PDB entry 7AJ6 | X-ray diffraction, 1.90 A resolution | chains L and H

[Chain L]
Molecule: LN02
Organism: Homo sapiens
Amino-acid sequence (209 residues; each row starts with the number of its first residue; a row labelled like 95A-95B holds insertion residues (95A, then the next letters in order)):
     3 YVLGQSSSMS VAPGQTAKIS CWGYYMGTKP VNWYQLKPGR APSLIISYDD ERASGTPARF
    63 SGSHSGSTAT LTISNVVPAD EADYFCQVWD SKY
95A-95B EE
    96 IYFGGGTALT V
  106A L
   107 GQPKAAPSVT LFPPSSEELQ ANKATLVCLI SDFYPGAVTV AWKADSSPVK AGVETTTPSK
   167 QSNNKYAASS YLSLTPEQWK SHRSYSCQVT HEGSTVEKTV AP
Disulfide bonds: Cys23-Cys88, Cys134-Cys193

[Chain H]
Molecule: LN02 heavy chain
Organism: Homo sapiens
Amino-acid sequence (223 residues; numbered 2 to 214 plus 10 insertion-coded residues; the number before each row is that of its first residue; a row labelled like 82A-82C holds insertion residues (82A, then the next letters in order)):
     2 APLPESGPGV VRPTGTLSLT CTAAYGSISR HFWGWVRQSP QGTLEWIAHM HHLGVKYVNP
    62 SLKNRVSISM DTSKNQMSLT L
82A-82C KTV
    83 TATDAAKYHC VRMGARMS
100A-100G DIAFFSF
   101 GDWGPGSLVT VSSASTKGPS VFPLAPSSKS TSGGTAALGC LVKDYFPEPV TVSWNSGALT
   161 SGVHTFPAVL QSSGLYSLSS VVTVPSSSLG TQTYICNVNH KPSNTKVDKR VEPK
Disordered / not traced: 214
Disulfide bonds: Cys22-Cys92, Cys140-Cys196

[How chain L and chain H interact]
Pairs across the interface - 72 pairs, chain L then chain H:
  Pro32(L) - Ile100B(H)
  Pro32(L) - Phe100D(H)
  Asn34(L) - Phe100D(H)
  Asn34(L) - Phe100E(H)  hydrogen bond (side chain-backbone)
  Asn34(L) - Ser100F(H)
  Tyr36(L) - Ser100F(H)
  Tyr36(L) - Phe100G(H)  hydrogen bond (side chain-backbone)
  Tyr36(L) - Trp103(H)
  Leu38(L) - Gln39(H)
  Ala43(L) - Trp103(H)
  Ala43(L) - Gly104(H)
  Pro44(L) - His91(H)
  Pro44(L) - Trp103(H)
  Leu46(L) - Phe100G(H)
  Tyr50(L) - Arg98(H)
  Tyr50(L) - Ile100B(H)
  Tyr50(L) - Phe100D(H)  hydrophobic
  Glu53(L) - Arg98(H)  salt bridge
  Phe87(L) - Gly43(H)
  Phe87(L) - Leu45(H)  hydrophobic
  Gln89(L) - Phe100G(H)
  Trp91(L) - His50(H)
  Trp91(L) - Tyr58(H)  hydrophobic
  Trp91(L) - Ala100C(H)
  Trp91(L) - Phe100E(H)
  Glu95A(L) - Trp47(H)
  Glu95A(L) - Tyr58(H)
  Glu95B(L) - Trp47(H)
  Glu95B(L) - Pro61(H)
  Ile96(L) - Trp47(H)
  Ile96(L) - Phe100G(H)  hydrophobic
  Phe98(L) - Val37(H)  hydrophobic
  Phe98(L) - Leu45(H)
  Phe98(L) - Trp47(H)
  Phe98(L) - Phe100G(H)  hydrophobic
  Val115(L) - Ser130(H)
  Thr116(L) - Ser130(H)  hydrogen bond
  Phe118(L) - Leu124(H)  hydrophobic
  Phe118(L) - Ala125(H)
  Phe118(L) - Ala137(H)
  Ser121(L) - Phe122(H)
  Ser121(L) - Pro123(H)
  Glu123(L) - Pro123(H)
  Glu123(L) - Lys209(H)  salt bridge
  Glu124(L) - Phe122(H)
  Glu124(L) - Lys143(H)  salt bridge
  Lys129(L) - Lys143(H)
  Thr131(L) - Leu141(H)
  Thr131(L) - Lys143(H)
  Val133(L) - Ser179(H)
  Leu135(L) - Phe166(H)  hydrophobic
  Leu135(L) - Ser179(H)
  Leu135(L) - Val181(H)  hydrophobic
  Ile136(L) - Phe166(H)
  Ser137(L) - His164(H)
  Ser137(L) - Phe166(H)
  Glu160(L) - Val169(H)
  Glu160(L) - Gln171(H)
  Glu160(L) - Ser172(H)  hydrogen bond (side chain-backbone)
  Thr162(L) - Ala168(H)
  Thr162(L) - Val169(H)
  Ser165(L) - Pro167(H)
  Gln167(L) - His164(H)
  Ala173(L) - His164(H)
  Ala173(L) - Phe166(H)  hydrophobic
  Ala174(L) - Phe166(H)
  Ser175(L) - Phe166(H)
  Tyr177(L) - Leu141(H)  hydrophobic
  Tyr177(L) - Val169(H)  hydrophobic
  Tyr177(L) - Leu178(H)
  Tyr177(L) - Ser179(H)  hydrogen bond
  Lys204(L) - Ser130(H)
Other interface residues (no listed pair), chain L (42 interface residues in all): Ser49, Ser93, Gly100, Ala127, Thr161
Other interface residues (no listed pair), chain H (47 interface residues in all): Thr44, Glu46, Ser100, Gly101, Pro105, Val121, Ser127, Leu138, Leu170, Ser177

[In short]
42 residues of chain L and 47 residues of chain H are in contact; the contacts include 5 hydrogen bonds and 3
salt bridges. Among the polar pairs are Glu53(L)-Arg98(H), Glu123(L)-Lys209(H) and Glu124(L)-Lys143(H).
Chain L is LN02 and chain H is LN02 heavy chain, both from Homo sapiens; the structure, LN02 Fab, was
determined by X-ray diffraction.
